Entry 1LLP (X-ray diffraction, 1.70 A resolution); this record covers chain A.

== Chain A ==
Molecule: Lignin peroxidase
From: Phanerochaete chrysosporium
Notes: EC 1.11.1.-
UniProtKB: P49012 (LIG2_PHACH); residues 1-343 here correspond to UniProt positions 29-371 (UniProt number = residue number + 28)
Sequence (343 residues; row label = number of the first residue in the row):
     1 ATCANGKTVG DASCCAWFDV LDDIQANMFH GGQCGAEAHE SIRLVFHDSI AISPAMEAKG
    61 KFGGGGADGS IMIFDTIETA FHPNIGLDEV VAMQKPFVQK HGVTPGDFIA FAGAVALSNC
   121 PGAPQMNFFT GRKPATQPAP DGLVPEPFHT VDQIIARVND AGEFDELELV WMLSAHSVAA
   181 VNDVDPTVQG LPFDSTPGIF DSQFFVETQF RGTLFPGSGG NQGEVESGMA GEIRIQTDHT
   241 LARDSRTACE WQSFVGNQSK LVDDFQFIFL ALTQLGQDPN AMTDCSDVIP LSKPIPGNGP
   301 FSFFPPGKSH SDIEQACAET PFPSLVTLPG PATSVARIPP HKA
Swiss-Prot annotation at these positions:
  - active site: His47 (Proton acceptor)
  - binding site (Ca(2+)): Asp48, Gly66, Asp68, Ser70, Ser177, Asp194, Thr196, Ile199, Asp201
  - binding site (heme b): His176
  - site: Arg43 (Transition state stabilizer)
  - modified residue: Trp171 (3-hydroxytryptophan)
  - glycosylation: Asn257 (N-linked (GlcNAc...) asparagine)
Disulfides: Cys3-Cys15, Cys14-Cys285, Cys34-Cys120, Cys249-Cys317
Covalently attached groups: N-acetylglucosamine (NAG) linked to Asn257; 2-acetamido-2-deoxy-alpha-D-galactopyranose (A2G) linked to Thr320; alpha-D-mannopyranose (MAN) linked to Ser334
Bound ions: Ca2+ site 1: Asp48, Gly66, Asp68, Ser70; heme Fe near His176 (its only coordinating residue here); Ca2+ site 2: Ser177, Asp194, Thr196, Ile199, Asp201
Residues lining bound ligands:
  - heme (HEM): His39, Glu40, Ile42, Arg43, Phe46, Ile85, Pro145, Glu146, Pro147, Ile154, Met172, Leu173, Ala175, His176, Val178, Ala179, Ala180, Val181, Asn182, Asp183, Val184, Phe193, Ile235, Thr237
  - hydroxide ion (OH): Trp171, Met172, Asp264, Phe265, Ile268

== Summary ==
Ligands of chain A: hydroxide ion and heme. Covalently linked alpha-D-mannopyranose: at Ser334.
2-acetamido-2-deoxy-alpha-D-galactopyranose is covalently linked to Thr320. N-acetylglucosamine is covalently
linked to Asn257. UniProt lists active-site residue His47, 9 Ca2+-binding residues and heme b-binding residue
His176.
Chain A is Lignin peroxidase (Phanerochaete chrysosporium); the structure, Lignin peroxidase (isozyme H2) pi
4.15, was determined by X-ray diffraction.
